PDB entry 2QVV | X-ray diffraction, 2.03 A resolution | chains A and B

# Chain A (and B)
Protein: Fructose-1,6-bisphosphatase 1
Source organism: Sus scrofa
Notes: EC 3.1.3.11; chain B of this document is another copy of the same molecule, construct and numbering; everything in this record applies to it too
UniProtKB: P00636 (F16P1_PIG); residues 1-337 here correspond to UniProt positions 2-338 (UniProt number = residue number + 1)
Chain sequence (337 residues; each row starts with the number of its first residue):
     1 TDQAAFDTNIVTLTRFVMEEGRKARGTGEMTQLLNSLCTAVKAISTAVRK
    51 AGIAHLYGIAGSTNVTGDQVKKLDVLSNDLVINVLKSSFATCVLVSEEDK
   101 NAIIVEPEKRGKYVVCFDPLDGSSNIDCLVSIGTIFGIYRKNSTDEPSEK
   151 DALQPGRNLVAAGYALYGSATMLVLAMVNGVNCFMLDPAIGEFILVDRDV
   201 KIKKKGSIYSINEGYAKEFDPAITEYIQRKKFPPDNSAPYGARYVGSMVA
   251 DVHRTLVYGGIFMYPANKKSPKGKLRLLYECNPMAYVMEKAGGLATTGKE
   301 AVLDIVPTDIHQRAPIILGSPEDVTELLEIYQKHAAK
Not modelled in the structure: 1-8
UniProt features mapped onto this chain:
  - binding site (AMP): Val-17 to Gly-21, Thr-27 to Thr-31, Lys-112, Tyr-113, Arg-140
  - binding site (Mg(2+)): Asp-68, Glu-97, Asp-118, Leu-120, Asp-121, Glu-280
  - binding site (substrate): Asp-121 to Ser-124, Asn-212 to Tyr-215, Arg-243 to Met-248, Tyr-264, Lys-274 to Arg-276
  - modified residue: Thr-1 (N-acetylthreonine), Lys-150 (N6-succinyllysine), Ser-207 (Phosphoserine), Tyr-215 (Phosphotyrosine), Tyr-244 (Phosphotyrosine), Tyr-264 (Phosphotyrosine)
Bound ions: Zn2+: Asp-118, Asp-121, Glu-280 (together with 2,6-di-O-phosphono-beta-D-fructofuranose)
Small-molecule neighbours: 2,6-di-O-phosphono-beta-D-fructofuranose (FDP): Asp-118, Asp-121, Gly-122, Ser-123, Ser-124, Asn-212, Tyr-215, Tyr-244, Gly-246, Ser-247, Met-248, Phe-262, Tyr-264, Lys-274, Leu-275, Arg-276, Glu-280

# Chain A / chain B interface
Residue-residue contacts (113; chain A residue first):
  Ile-10(A) / Ala-54(B)
  Ile-10(A) / Tyr-57(B)
  Ile-10(A) / Ile-59(B)  hydrophobic
  Val-48(A) / Ser-169(B)
  Val-48(A) / Ala-170(B)
  Arg-49(A) / Arg-49(B)
  Arg-49(A) / Gly-168(B)  hydrogen bond (side chain-backbone)
  Arg-49(A) / Ser-169(B)  hydrogen bond (side chain-backbone)
  Arg-49(A) / Leu-186(B)
  Arg-49(A) / Pro-188(B)
  Lys-50(A) / Ala-170(B)
  Lys-50(A) / Met-185(B)
  Lys-50(A) / Asp-187(B)
  Lys-50(A) / Pro-188(B)
  Ala-51(A) / Asp-187(B)
  Ala-51(A) / Pro-188(B)  hydrophobic
  Gly-52(A) / Asp-187(B)  hydrogen bond (backbone-side chain)
  Gly-52(A) / Ala-189(B)
  Ile-53(A) / Asp-187(B)  hydrogen bond (backbone-side chain)
  Ala-54(A) / Ile-10(B)
  Ala-54(A) / Asp-187(B)  hydrogen bond (backbone-side chain)
  Ala-54(A) / Ile-190(B)  hydrophobic
  Tyr-57(A) / Ile-10(B)
  Tyr-57(A) / Leu-195(B)
  Tyr-57(A) / Val-196(B)
  Ile-59(A) / Ile-10(B)  hydrophobic
  Ile-59(A) / Ile-190(B)  hydrophobic
  Ser-124(A) / Arg-243(B)  hydrogen bond
  Ser-124(A) / Tyr-258(B)  hydrogen bond (backbone-side chain)
  Asp-127(A) / Tyr-258(B)  hydrogen bond (backbone-side chain)
  Cys-128(A) / Leu-166(B)
  Cys-128(A) / His-253(B)
  Cys-128(A) / Arg-254(B)
  Cys-128(A) / Val-257(B)  hydrophobic
  Cys-128(A) / Tyr-258(B)  hydrogen bond (backbone-side chain)
  Leu-129(A) / Ser-131(B)
  Leu-129(A) / Gly-168(B)
  Leu-129(A) / Ser-169(B)  hydrogen bond (backbone-backbone)
  Leu-129(A) / Ala-170(B)  hydrophobic
  Leu-129(A) / Met-172(B)  hydrophobic
  Val-130(A) / Ser-131(B)
  Val-130(A) / Ser-169(B)
  Ser-131(A) / Leu-129(B)
  Ser-131(A) / Val-130(B)
  Ser-131(A) / Ser-131(B)
  Tyr-167(A) / Ser-169(B)
  Gly-168(A) / Arg-49(B)  hydrogen bond (backbone-side chain)
  Gly-168(A) / Leu-129(B)
  Gly-168(A) / Gly-168(B)
  Ser-169(A) / Val-48(B)
  Ser-169(A) / Arg-49(B)  hydrogen bond (backbone-side chain)
  Ser-169(A) / Leu-129(B)  hydrogen bond (backbone-backbone)
  Ser-169(A) / Val-130(B)
  Ser-169(A) / Tyr-167(B)
  Ala-170(A) / Val-48(B)
  Ala-170(A) / Lys-50(B)
  Met-172(A) / Leu-129(B)  hydrophobic
  Met-185(A) / Ile-53(B)  hydrophobic
  Leu-186(A) / Arg-49(B)
  Asp-187(A) / Lys-50(B)
  Asp-187(A) / Ala-51(B)
  Asp-187(A) / Gly-52(B)  hydrogen bond (side chain-backbone)
  Asp-187(A) / Ile-53(B)  hydrogen bond (side chain-backbone)
  Asp-187(A) / Ala-54(B)  hydrogen bond (side chain-backbone)
  Pro-188(A) / Arg-49(B)
  Pro-188(A) / Lys-50(B)
  Pro-188(A) / Ala-51(B)  hydrophobic
  Ala-189(A) / Gly-52(B)
  Ile-190(A) / Ala-54(B)  hydrophobic
  Leu-195(A) / Tyr-57(B)
  Val-196(A) / Tyr-57(B)
  Tyr-209(A) / Glu-213(B)
  Tyr-209(A) / Gly-214(B)
  Asn-212(A) / Gly-241(B)
  Asn-212(A) / Ala-242(B)  hydrogen bond (side chain-backbone)
  Asn-212(A) / Arg-243(B)
  Glu-213(A) / Tyr-209(B)
  Glu-213(A) / Glu-213(B)
  Glu-213(A) / Lys-231(B)  salt bridge
  Gly-214(A) / Tyr-209(B)
  Gly-214(A) / Pro-239(B)
  Gly-214(A) / Tyr-240(B)
  Ala-216(A) / Lys-231(B)
  Lys-217(A) / Lys-231(B)
  Lys-217(A) / Phe-232(B)
  Lys-231(A) / Glu-213(B)  salt bridge
  Lys-231(A) / Ala-216(B)
  Lys-231(A) / Lys-217(B)
  Lys-231(A) / Lys-231(B)
  Phe-232(A) / Lys-217(B)
  Pro-239(A) / Gly-214(B)
  Tyr-240(A) / Gly-214(B)
  Gly-241(A) / Asn-212(B)
  Ala-242(A) / Asn-212(B)  hydrogen bond (backbone-side chain)
  Ala-242(A) / Glu-213(B)
  Ala-242(A) / Gly-214(B)
  Ala-242(A) / Tyr-244(B)
  Arg-243(A) / Ser-124(B)  hydrogen bond
  Arg-243(A) / Asn-212(B)
  Arg-243(A) / Tyr-244(B)
  Arg-243(A) / Val-245(B)
  Arg-243(A) / Gly-246(B)
  Tyr-244(A) / Ala-242(B)
  Tyr-244(A) / Arg-243(B)
  Tyr-244(A) / Tyr-244(B)  hydrogen bond (backbone-backbone)
  Val-245(A) / Arg-243(B)
  Gly-246(A) / Arg-243(B)
  His-253(A) / Cys-128(B)
  Arg-254(A) / Cys-128(B)
  Val-257(A) / Cys-128(B)  hydrophobic
  Tyr-258(A) / Ser-124(B)  hydrogen bond (side chain-backbone)
  Tyr-258(A) / Asp-127(B)  hydrogen bond (side chain-backbone)
  Tyr-258(A) / Cys-128(B)  hydrogen bond (side chain-backbone)
Interface residues without a listed pair, chain A (55 interface residues in all): Gly-58, Asn-125, Ile-126, Ile-132, Leu-166, Ile-194
Interface residues without a listed pair, chain B (56 interface residues in all): Gly-58, Asn-125, Ile-126, Ile-132, Ile-194, Asn-236

# Summary
55 residues of chain A and 56 residues of chain B are in contact, with 23 hydrogen bonds and 2 salt bridges.
Polar pairs include Glu-213(A)/Lys-231(B), Arg-49(A)/Gly-168(B) and Arg-49(A)/Ser-169(B). Chain A binds
2,6-di-O-phosphono-beta-D-fructofuranose.
Both chains are Fructose-1,6-bisphosphatase 1 (Sus scrofa). Entry 2QVV (Porcine Liver
Fructose-1,6-bisphosphatase cocrystallized with Fru-2,6-P2 and Zn2+, I(T)-state) was determined by X-ray
diffraction together with 2QVR and 2QVU from the same study.
